PDB entry 3VUU | X-ray diffraction, 2.09 A resolution | chain A

Chain A:
Name: Erythrocyte membrane protein, putative
From: Plasmodium falciparum
Notes: fragment: DBL domain
Reference sequence: Q8IJ45 (Q8IJ45_PLAF7); numbering as in UniProt (aligned over 161-460)
Amino-acid sequence (305 residues; row label = number of the first residue in the row):
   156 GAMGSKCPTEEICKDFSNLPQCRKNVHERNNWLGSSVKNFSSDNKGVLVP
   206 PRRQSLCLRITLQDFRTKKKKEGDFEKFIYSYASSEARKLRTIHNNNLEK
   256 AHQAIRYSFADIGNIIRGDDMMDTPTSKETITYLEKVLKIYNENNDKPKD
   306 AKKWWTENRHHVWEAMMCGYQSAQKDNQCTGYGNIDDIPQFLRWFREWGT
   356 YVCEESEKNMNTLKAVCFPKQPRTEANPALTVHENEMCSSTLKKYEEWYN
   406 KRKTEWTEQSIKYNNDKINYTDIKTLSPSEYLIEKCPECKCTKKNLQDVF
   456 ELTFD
Unresolved in the structure: 156-160, 172-185, 375-387, 458-460
Disulfides: Cys162-Cys334, Cys168-Cys323, Cys358-Cys446, Cys372-Cys393, Cys441-Cys444
What the authors report for this chain:
  - contacts within the chain: Pro205-Trp349, Arg207-Asp266 (salt bridge), Arg207-Glu352 (salt bridge), Asp266-Gln345 (hydrogen bond), Asp266-Trp349 (hydrogen bond)

Overview:
From the paper: contacts within the chain involving Cys162, Cys334 and Cys168 among others.
Chain A is Erythrocyte membrane protein, putative (Plasmodium falciparum); the structure, Crystal structure of
the merozoite surface protein MSPDBL2 from P. falciparum, was determined by X-ray diffraction (same
publication as 3VUV).
